2QSG - chains Y and A of the 4 polymer chains in the assembly; structure by X-ray diffraction, 3.10 A resolution.

== Chain Y ==
Molecule: damaged strand of the CPD-mismatch DNA
Sequence (24 nucleotides; row label = number of the first residue in the row):
     1 ATTGTAGCNN TGGATGTTGA GTCA
Unresolved in the structure: 9-10

== Chain A ==
Molecule: DNA repair protein RAD4
Source organism: Saccharomyces cerevisiae
UniProt: P14736 (RAD4_YEAST); residues 101-632 here = UniProt positions 101-632
Sequence (533 residues; each row starts with the number of its first residue):
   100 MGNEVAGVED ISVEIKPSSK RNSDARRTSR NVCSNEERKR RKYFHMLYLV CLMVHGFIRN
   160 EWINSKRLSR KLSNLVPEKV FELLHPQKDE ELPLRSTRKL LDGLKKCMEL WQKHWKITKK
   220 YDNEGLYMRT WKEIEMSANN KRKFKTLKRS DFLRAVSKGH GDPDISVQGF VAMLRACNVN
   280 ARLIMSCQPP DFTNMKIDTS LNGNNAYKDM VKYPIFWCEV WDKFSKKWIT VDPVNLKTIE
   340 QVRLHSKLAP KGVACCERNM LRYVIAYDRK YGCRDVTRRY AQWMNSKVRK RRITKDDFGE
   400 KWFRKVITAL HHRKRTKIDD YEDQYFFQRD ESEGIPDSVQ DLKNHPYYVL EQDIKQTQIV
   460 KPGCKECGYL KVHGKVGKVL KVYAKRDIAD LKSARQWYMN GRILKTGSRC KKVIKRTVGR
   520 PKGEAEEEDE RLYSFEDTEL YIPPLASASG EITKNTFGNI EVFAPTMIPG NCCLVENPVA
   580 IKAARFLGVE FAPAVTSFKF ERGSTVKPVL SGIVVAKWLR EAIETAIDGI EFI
Unresolved in the structure: 100-122, 518-525
Differences from the reference sequence: initiating methionine (100)
UniProt features mapped onto this chain:
  - DNA-binding region: Asp250 to Phe269

== Chain Y / chain A interface ==
Residue-residue contacts (17):
  DC8(Y) with Arg601(A), base contact; Gly602(A), base contact
  DT11(Y) with Phe599(A), base contact; Glu600(A), base contact
  DG16(Y) with Lys454(A), phosphate contact
  DT17(Y) with Asn443(A), hydrogen bond to the phosphate
  DT18(Y) with Arg137(A), sugar contact; Met294(A), phosphate contact
  DG19(Y) with Asn130(A), phosphate contact; Val131(A), sugar contact; Thr292(A), phosphate contact; Asn293(A), phosphate contact; Met294(A), hydrogen bond to the phosphate; Lys295(A), phosphate contact
  DA20(Y) with Ser128(A), sugar contact; Asn130(A), phosphate contact; Lys295(A), salt bridge to the phosphate
Interface residues without a listed pair, chain Y (8 interface residues in all): DT15
Interface residues without a listed pair, chain A (18 interface residues in all): Arg129, Lys394, Lys442, Gln455

== In short ==
Chain Y and chain A form an interface of 8 and 18 residues respectively, with 2 hydrogen bonds and 1 salt
bridge. Polar contacts include DT17(Y)-Asn443(A), DG19(Y)-Met294(A) and DA20(Y)-Lys295(A).
Chain Y is damaged strand of the CPD-mismatch DNA and chain A is DNA repair protein RAD4 (Saccharomyces
cerevisiae); the structure, Crystal structure of Rad4-Rad23 bound to a UV-damaged DNA, was determined by X-ray
diffraction (same publication as 2QSF and 2QSH).
